Entry 7Q9A (X-ray diffraction, 2.10 A resolution); this record covers chains C and D of the 5 polymer chains in the assembly.

# Chain C
Protein: Leu-leu-leu-gly-ile-gly-ile-leu-val-leu
Chain sequence (10 residues; numbered 1 to 10; the number before each row is that of its first residue):
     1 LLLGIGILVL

# Chain D
Protein: Human Mel5 T Cell Receptor, Alpha Chain
From: Homo sapiens
Chain sequence (199 residues; row label = number of the first residue in the row):
     2 QEVEQNSGPL SVPEGAIASL NCTYSDRGSQ SFFWYRQYSG KSPELIMFIY SNGDKEDGRF
    62 TAQLNKASQY VSLLIRDSQP SDSATYLCAV NVAGKSTFGD GTTLTVKPNI QNPDPAVYQL
   122 RDSKSSDKSV CLFTDFDSQT NVSQSKDSDV YITDKCVLDM RSMDFKSNSA VAWSNKSDFA
   182 CANAFNNSII PEDTFFPSP
Disulfide bonds: C23-C89, C132-C182

# Interface between chain C and chain D
Residue-residue contacts (9):
  L1(C) with G29(D); Q31(D)
  L2(C) with Q31(D), hydrogen bond (backbone-side chain)
  L3(C) with Q31(D)
  G4(C) with Q31(D), hydrogen bond (backbone-side chain); N92(D), hydrogen bond (backbone-side chain)
  I5(C) with Q31(D); S32(D); N92(D)
Interface residues without a listed pair, chain D (5 interface residues in all): Y51

# Overview
The chain C/chain D interface involves 5 residues from each chain, with 3 hydrogen bonds. Polar contacts
include L2(C)-Q31(D), G4(C)-Q31(D) and G4(C)-N92(D).
Here chain C is Leu-leu-leu-gly-ile-gly-ile-leu-val-leu and chain D is Human Mel5 T Cell Receptor, Alpha Chain
(Homo sapiens). Entry 7Q9A (MHC Class I A02 Allele presenting LLLGIGILVL, in complex with Mel5 TCR) was
determined by X-ray diffraction (same publication as 7ZUC, 7Q98, 7Q99 and 7Q9B).
